Entry 1MCE (X-ray diffraction, 2.70 A resolution); this record covers chains A and B of the 3 polymer chains in the assembly.

== Chain A (and B) ==
Molecule: Immunoglobulin lambda-1 light chain
Source organism: Homo sapiens
Notes: chain B of this document is another copy of the same molecule, construct and numbering; everything in this record applies to it too
Reference sequence: P0DOX8 (IGL1_HUMAN); numbering as in UniProt (aligned over 2-216)
Chain sequence (216 residues; numbered 1 to 216; the number before each row is that of its first residue):
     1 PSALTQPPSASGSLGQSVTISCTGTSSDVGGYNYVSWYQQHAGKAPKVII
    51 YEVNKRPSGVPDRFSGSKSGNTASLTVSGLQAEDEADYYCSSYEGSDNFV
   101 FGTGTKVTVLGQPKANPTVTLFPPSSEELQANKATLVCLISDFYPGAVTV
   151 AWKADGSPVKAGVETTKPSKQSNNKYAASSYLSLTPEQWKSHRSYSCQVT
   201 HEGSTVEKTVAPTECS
Differences from the reference sequence: expression tag (1)
Disulfide bonds: Cys22-Cys90, Cys138-Cys197

== Chain A / chain B interface ==
Inter-chain disulfides: Cys215(A)-Cys215(B)
Residue-residue contacts - 61 pairs, chain A then chain B:
  Gln40(A) - Gln40(B)  hydrogen bond
  Gly43(A) - Tyr89(B)
  Lys44(A) - Tyr89(B)  hydrogen bond (backbone-side chain)
  Ala45(A) - Tyr89(B)  hydrogen bond (backbone-side chain)
  Ala45(A) - Gly102(B)
  Pro46(A) - Gln40(B)
  Pro46(A) - Tyr89(B)
  Pro46(A) - Phe101(B)
  Lys47(A) - Ser2(B)  hydrogen bond
  Lys47(A) - Phe101(B)
  Val48(A) - Phe99(B)  hydrophobic
  Tyr51(A) - Asp97(B)  hydrogen bond (side chain-backbone)
  Tyr51(A) - Phe99(B)  hydrophobic
  Pro57(A) - Asp97(B)
  Pro57(A) - Phe99(B)  hydrophobic
  Tyr89(A) - Lys44(B)  hydrogen bond (side chain-backbone)
  Tyr89(A) - Ala45(B)  hydrophobic
  Tyr89(A) - Pro46(B)
  Asp97(A) - Tyr51(B)
  Asp97(A) - Pro57(B)
  Asn98(A) - Ser58(B)
  Phe99(A) - Val48(B)
  Phe101(A) - Pro46(B)
  Phe101(A) - Val48(B)  hydrophobic
  Gly102(A) - Ala45(B)
  Thr120(A) - Glu128(B)
  Phe122(A) - Phe122(B)  hydrophobic
  Phe122(A) - Pro123(B)
  Phe122(A) - Thr135(B)
  Phe122(A) - Val137(B)  hydrophobic
  Pro123(A) - Phe122(B)
  Ser125(A) - Leu121(B)
  Glu127(A) - Thr209(B)
  Glu128(A) - Phe122(B)
  Thr135(A) - Phe122(B)
  Val137(A) - Val137(B)  hydrophobic
  Leu139(A) - Thr135(B)
  Leu139(A) - Val137(B)  hydrophobic
  Glu164(A) - Gln171(B)
  Glu164(A) - Ser172(B)  hydrogen bond (side chain-backbone)
  Thr166(A) - Thr166(B)
  Thr166(A) - Ser169(B)
  Thr166(A) - Ala177(B)
  Lys167(A) - Ser169(B)  hydrogen bond (backbone-side chain)
  Ser169(A) - Thr166(B)
  Ser169(A) - Lys167(B)  hydrogen bond (side chain-backbone)
  Gln171(A) - Glu164(B)
  Gln171(A) - Tyr181(B)  hydrogen bond
  Ser172(A) - Glu164(B)  hydrogen bond
  Ala177(A) - Thr166(B)
  Ser179(A) - Ser179(B)  hydrogen bond
  Tyr181(A) - Leu139(B)  hydrophobic
  Tyr181(A) - Ser141(B)
  Tyr181(A) - Gln171(B)  hydrogen bond
  Glu214(A) - Ser126(B)
  Cys215(A) - Ser126(B)
  Cys215(A) - Glu214(B)  hydrogen bond (side chain-backbone)
  Cys215(A) - Cys215(B)  disulfide
  Cys215(A) - Ser216(B)  hydrogen bond (side chain-backbone)
  Ser216(A) - Thr213(B)  hydrogen bond
  Ser216(A) - Glu214(B)  hydrogen bond (side chain-backbone)
Interface residues without a listed pair, chain A (42 interface residues in all): Ser96, Thr103, Pro124, Lys133, Ser141, Ala178
Interface residues without a listed pair, chain B (48 interface residues in all): Glu52, Asp87, Ser96, Val100, Thr120, Pro124, Ser125, Leu136, Asp142, Thr165, Ala178

== Summary ==
Chain A and chain B form an interface of 42 and 48 residues respectively; the contacts include 1 disulfide
bond and 17 hydrogen bonds. Polar pairs include Gln40(A)-Gln40(B), Lys44(A)-Tyr89(B) and Ala45(A)-Tyr89(B).
Chain A and chain B are both Immunoglobulin lambda-1 light chain (Homo sapiens); the structure, Principles and
pitfalls in designing site directed peptide ligands, was determined by X-ray diffraction, deposited together
with 1MCB, 1MCC, 1MCD, 1MCF, 1MCH, 1MCI and 4 further entries.
